Entry 1ST0 (X-ray diffraction, 1.90 A resolution); this record covers chains B and A.

# Chain B (and A)
Protein: mRNA decapping enzyme
Organism: Homo sapiens
Notes: chain A of this document is another copy of the same molecule, construct and numbering; everything in this record applies to it too
UniProtKB: Q96C86 (DCPS_HUMAN); residues 1-337 here = UniProt positions 1-337
Chain sequence (337 residues; numbered 1 to 337; the number before each row is that of its first residue):
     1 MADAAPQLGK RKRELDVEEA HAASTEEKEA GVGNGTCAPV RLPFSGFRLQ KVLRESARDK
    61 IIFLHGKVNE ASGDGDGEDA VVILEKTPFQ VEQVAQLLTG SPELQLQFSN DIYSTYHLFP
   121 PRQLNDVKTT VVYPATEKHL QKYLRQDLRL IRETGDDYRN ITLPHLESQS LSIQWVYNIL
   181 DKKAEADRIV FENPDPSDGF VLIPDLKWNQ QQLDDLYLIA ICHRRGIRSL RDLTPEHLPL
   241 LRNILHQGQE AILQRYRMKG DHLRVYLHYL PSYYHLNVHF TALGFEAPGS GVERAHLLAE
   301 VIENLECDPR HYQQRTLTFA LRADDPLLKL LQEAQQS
Disordered / not traced: 1-39, 337 (chain A: 1-37)
Differences from the reference sequence: engineered mutation N277 (His in Q96C86)
Small-molecule neighbours:
  - mrna cap analog N7-methyl gpppg (GTG; 7-methyl-guanosine-5'-triphosphate-5'-guanosine), molecule 1: R58, F108, N110, Y113
  - mrna cap analog N7-methyl gpppg (GTG), molecule 2: R145, Q146, W175, I179, E185, R188, I203, P204, D205, L206, K207, Y217, I219, H268, P271, S272, Y273, N277, H279, R294, R322
UniProt features mapped onto this chain:
  - motif: K10 to R13 (nuclear localization signal (NLS)), K142 to T154 (nuclear export sequence (NES)), H275, L276, V278, H279 (Histidine triad motif)
  - binding site (substrate): W175, E185, D205, K207, H268 to L276, V278, H279
  - modified residue: A2 (N-acetylalanine), S24 (Phosphoserine), S101 (Phosphoserine), K138 (N6-acetyllysine), K142 (N6-acetyllysine)
  - natural variant: T316 (T316M: In ARS)
  - mutagenesis: K10 to R13 (Increases cytoplasmic localization), R58 (R58A: Increases decapping activity to 125% of wild-type), I61 (I61A: No effect), F63 (F63A: No effect), I83 (I83A: Strongly reduces decapping activity), E85 (E85A: Reduces decapping activity), F108 (F108A: Reduces decapping activity), N110 (N110A: Loss of decapping activity), Y113 (Y113A: Loss of decapping activity), K128 (K128A: No effect), K138 (K138D: Increases decapping activity to 250% of wild-type), R145 (R145A: Increases decapping activity to 180% of wild-type), 16 further mutagenesis entries in UniProt

# How chain B and chain A interact
Contacting residue pairs - 192 pairs, chain B then chain A:
  V40(B) - L104(A)
  V40(B) - L106(A)
  R41(B) - G100(A)
  R41(B) - S101(A)  hydrogen bond
  R41(B) - Y116(A)  hydrogen bond (backbone-side chain)
  L42(B) - L98(A)
  L42(B) - P102(A)  hydrophobic
  L42(B) - L104(A)
  P43(B) - Y116(A)
  G46(B) - T99(A)
  F47(B) - L98(A)
  F47(B) - T99(A)  hydrogen bond (backbone-side chain)
  L49(B) - V91(A)  hydrophobic
  L49(B) - A95(A)  hydrophobic
  V52(B) - V91(A)  hydrophobic
  E55(B) - D214(A)
  A57(B) - P88(A)
  A57(B) - D214(A)
  A57(B) - D215(A)
  A57(B) - F285(A)
  R58(B) - R58(A)
  R58(B) - D59(A)  salt bridge
  R58(B) - F285(A)
  R58(B) - E286(A)  hydrogen bond (side chain-backbone)
  R58(B) - A287(A)
  R58(B) - P288(A)
  D59(B) - R58(A)  salt bridge
  D59(B) - K60(A)  hydrogen bond (backbone-side chain)
  K60(B) - D59(A)  hydrogen bond (side chain-backbone)
  K60(B) - E85(A)  salt bridge
  K60(B) - K86(A)
  K60(B) - T87(A)
  K60(B) - P88(A)
  K60(B) - F89(A)
  I62(B) - F89(A)  hydrophobic
  L64(B) - V94(A)  hydrophobic
  V82(B) - L98(A)  hydrophobic
  L84(B) - F89(A)
  L84(B) - V94(A)  hydrophobic
  L84(B) - L118(A)  hydrophobic
  E85(B) - K60(A)  salt bridge
  E85(B) - F89(A)
  K86(B) - K60(A)
  K86(B) - K86(A)
  K86(B) - T87(A)  hydrogen bond (side chain-backbone)
  K86(B) - F89(A)
  K86(B) - L124(A)
  T87(B) - K60(A)
  T87(B) - K86(A)  hydrogen bond (backbone-side chain)
  P88(B) - A57(A)  hydrophobic
  P88(B) - K60(A)
  F89(B) - E55(A)
  F89(B) - K60(A)
  F89(B) - I62(A)  hydrophobic
  F89(B) - L84(A)
  F89(B) - E85(A)
  F89(B) - K86(A)
  F89(B) - V127(A)  hydrophobic
  V91(B) - L49(A)  hydrophobic
  V91(B) - V52(A)  hydrophobic
  V91(B) - E55(A)
  V94(B) - L64(A)  hydrophobic
  V94(B) - L84(A)  hydrophobic
  L98(B) - F47(A)  hydrophobic
  L98(B) - L64(A)  hydrophobic
  L98(B) - V82(A)  hydrophobic
  T99(B) - F47(A)
  S101(B) - R41(A)  hydrogen bond
  P102(B) - L42(A)
  E103(B) - R122(A)  salt bridge
  L104(B) - P39(A)
  L104(B) - V40(A)  hydrogen bond (backbone-backbone)
  L104(B) - L42(A)
  Q107(B) - R188(A)
  Q107(B) - N209(A)
  Q107(B) - Q210(A)  hydrogen bond
  F108(B) - E185(A)
  F108(B) - R188(A)
  F108(B) - L206(A)  hydrophobic
  N110(B) - W175(A)  hydrogen bond (side chain-backbone)
  N110(B) - N178(A)  hydrogen bond
  N110(B) - I179(A)
  N110(B) - A184(A)
  N110(B) - E185(A)  hydrogen bond
  D111(B) - Q174(A)
  D111(B) - N178(A)
  I112(B) - V131(A)
  I112(B) - V132(A)
  I112(B) - Y133(A)  hydrogen bond (backbone-backbone)
  I112(B) - P134(A)
  I112(B) - H139(A)
  Y113(B) - V131(A)
  Y113(B) - H139(A)  hydrogen bond
  Y113(B) - Y273(A)  hydrogen bond
  S114(B) - T130(A)
  S114(B) - V131(A)  hydrogen bond (backbone-backbone)
  T115(B) - T129(A)
  T115(B) - T130(A)
  T115(B) - L206(A)
  Y116(B) - P43(A)
  Y116(B) - V127(A)
  Y116(B) - K128(A)
  Y116(B) - T129(A)  hydrogen bond (backbone-backbone)
  Y116(B) - V131(A)  hydrophobic
  H117(B) - D126(A)  salt bridge
  H117(B) - V127(A)
  H117(B) - N209(A)
  H117(B) - Q211(A)
  L118(B) - L84(A)  hydrophobic
  L118(B) - N125(A)
  L118(B) - D126(A)
  L118(B) - V127(A)  hydrogen bond (backbone-backbone)
  L118(B) - T129(A)
  F119(B) - R122(A)
  F119(B) - D126(A)
  P120(B) - N125(A)
  P120(B) - V127(A)  hydrophobic
  R122(B) - E103(A)  salt bridge
  R122(B) - F119(A)
  L124(B) - K86(A)  hydrogen bond (backbone-side chain)
  N125(B) - L118(A)
  N125(B) - P120(A)
  N125(B) - N125(A)
  D126(B) - H117(A)  salt bridge
  D126(B) - L118(A)  hydrogen bond (side chain-backbone)
  D126(B) - F119(A)
  V127(B) - F89(A)  hydrophobic
  V127(B) - Y116(A)
  V127(B) - H117(A)
  V127(B) - L118(A)  hydrogen bond (backbone-backbone)
  V127(B) - P120(A)  hydrophobic
  K128(B) - Y116(A)
  T129(B) - S114(A)
  T129(B) - T115(A)
  T129(B) - Y116(A)  hydrogen bond (backbone-backbone)
  T129(B) - L118(A)
  T130(B) - S114(A)
  T130(B) - T115(A)
  V131(B) - I112(A)
  V131(B) - Y113(A)
  V131(B) - S114(A)  hydrogen bond (backbone-backbone)
  V131(B) - Y116(A)  hydrophobic
  V132(B) - I112(A)
  V132(B) - Y113(A)  hydrophobic
  Y133(B) - I112(A)  hydrogen bond (backbone-backbone)
  P134(B) - I112(A)
  H139(B) - I112(A)
  H139(B) - Y113(A)  hydrogen bond
  L148(B) - L283(A)
  R149(B) - D261(A)
  R149(B) - H262(A)  hydrogen bond
  R149(B) - L283(A)
  L150(B) - D261(A)  hydrogen bond (backbone-backbone)
  L150(B) - L263(A)
  L150(B) - L283(A)
  R152(B) - A299(A)
  R152(B) - E303(A)  salt bridge
  D261(B) - R149(A)
  D261(B) - L150(A)  hydrogen bond (backbone-backbone)
  D261(B) - Q332(A)
  H262(B) - R149(A)  hydrogen bond
  L263(B) - L150(A)
  R264(B) - E293(A)  salt bridge
  L283(B) - L148(A)
  L283(B) - R149(A)
  L283(B) - L150(A)
  L283(B) - E293(A)
  E286(B) - R58(A)  salt bridge
  S290(B) - G291(A)
  S290(B) - V292(A)  hydrogen bond (backbone-backbone)
  G291(B) - S290(A)
  V292(B) - S290(A)  hydrogen bond (backbone-backbone)
  V292(B) - V292(A)
  V292(B) - A295(A)
  V292(B) - L297(A)  hydrophobic
  E293(B) - R264(A)  salt bridge
  E293(B) - E286(A)
  A295(B) - V292(A)
  L297(B) - V292(A)  hydrophobic
  A299(B) - R152(A)
  E300(B) - R152(A)
  E300(B) - T316(A)
  E303(B) - R152(A)  salt bridge
  E303(B) - R315(A)
  E303(B) - T316(A)
  N304(B) - R315(A)  hydrogen bond
  C307(B) - R315(A)
  R315(B) - E303(A)
  R315(B) - N304(A)  hydrogen bond
  R315(B) - C307(A)
  T316(B) - E303(A)
  Q332(B) - D261(A)
Other interface residues (no listed pair), chain B (87 interface residues in all): F44, I61, A95, S109, H296, T318, A320
Other interface residues (no listed pair), chain A (102 interface residues in all): I61, Q105, Q123, H296, E300, T318, A320

# Overview
87 residues of chain B and 102 residues of chain A are in contact; the contacts include 35 hydrogen bonds and
13 salt bridges. Polar contacts include R58(B)-D59(A), K60(B)-E85(A) and E103(B)-R122(A). Chain B binds mrna
cap analog N7-methyl gpppg.
Chain B and chain A are both mRNA decapping enzyme (Homo sapiens); the structure, Structure of DcpS bound to
m7GpppG, was determined by X-ray diffraction together with 1ST4 from the same study.
